PDB entry 5JM8 | X-ray diffraction, 2.20 A resolution | chains A and C of the 4 polymer chains in the assembly

[Chain A (and C)]
Molecule: Aerobactin synthase IucA
Organism: Klebsiella pneumoniae subsp. pneumoniae
Notes: chain C of this document is another copy of the same molecule, construct and numbering; everything in this record applies to it too
Reference sequence: A0A0X9V8F4 (A0A0X9V8F4_KLEPN); residue numbers follow UniProt; this construct covers 1-574
Sequence (576 residues; numbered -1 to 574; the number before each row is that of its first residue; numbers below 1 keep their minus sign (Gly-1 is residue -1)):
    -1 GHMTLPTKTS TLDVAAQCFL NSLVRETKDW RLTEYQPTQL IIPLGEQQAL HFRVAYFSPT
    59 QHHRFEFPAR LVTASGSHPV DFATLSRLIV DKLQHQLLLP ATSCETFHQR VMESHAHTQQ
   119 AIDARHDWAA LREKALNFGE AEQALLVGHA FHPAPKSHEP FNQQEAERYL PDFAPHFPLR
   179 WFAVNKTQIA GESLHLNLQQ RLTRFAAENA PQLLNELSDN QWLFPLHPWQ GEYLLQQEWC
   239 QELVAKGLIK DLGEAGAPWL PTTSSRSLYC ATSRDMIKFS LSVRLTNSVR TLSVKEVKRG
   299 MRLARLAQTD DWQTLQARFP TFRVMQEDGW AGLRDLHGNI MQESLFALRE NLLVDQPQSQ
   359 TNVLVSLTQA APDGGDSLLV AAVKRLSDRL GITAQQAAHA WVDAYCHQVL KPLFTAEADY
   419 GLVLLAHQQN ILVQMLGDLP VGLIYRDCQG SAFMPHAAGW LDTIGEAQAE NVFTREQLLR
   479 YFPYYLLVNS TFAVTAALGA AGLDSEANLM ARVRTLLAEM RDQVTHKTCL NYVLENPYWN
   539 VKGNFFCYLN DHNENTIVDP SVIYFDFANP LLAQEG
Disordered / not traced: -1 to 8, 550-557, 573-574 (chain C: -1 to 8, 550-560, 572-574)
Construct notes: expression tag (-1 to 0)
Ion coordination: Mg2+: Gln427, Asn428, Asp445 (together with ATP)
Ligand contacts: ATP (adenosine-5'-triphosphate): Leu143, Gly146, His147, Pro153, Thr261, Ser262, Arg264, Ser265, Lys276, Leu283, Thr284, Arg288, Arg347, Val363, His425, Gln426, Gln427, Asn428, Arg444, Asp445, Gln447, Asn487
Reported in the primary citation:
  - binding site for ATP: His147, Ser262, Arg264, Ser265, Lys276, Arg288, Arg347, His425, Asn487
  - conformationally variable residues (order/disorder transition, side-chain flip): Val281 to Arg288, His425
  - Mg2+ coordination: Gln427, Asn428, Asp445
  - binding site for ATP: Thr284 (proposed by the authors, not directly observed)
  - binding site for ATP: Gln447 (from molecular simulation)

[Interface between chain A and chain C]
Residue-residue contacts (11):
  Ala122(A) with Ala122(C); His124(C)
  His124(A) with Ala122(C); Glu165(C); Phe171(C)
  Ala128(A) with His174(C)
  Glu131(A) with His174(C), salt bridge
  Glu165(A) with His124(C)
  Phe171(A) with His124(C)
  His174(A) with Ala128(C); Glu131(C), salt bridge
Also at the interface, not in a pair above, chain A (8 interface residues in all): Asp121

[In short]
8 residues of chain A and 7 residues of chain C are in contact; the contacts include 2 salt bridges. Its one
salt-bridged contact is Glu131(A)-His174(C). Bound to chain A: ATP. From the paper: a binding site for ATP at
His147(A), Ser262(A) and Arg264(A) among others; Mg2+ coordination by Gln427(A), Asn428(A) and Asp445(A).
Both chains are Aerobactin synthase IucA (Klebsiella pneumoniae subsp. pneumoniae). Entry 5JM8 (The structure
of ATP-bound aerobactin synthetase IucA from a hypervirulent pathotype of Klebsiella pneumoniae) was
determined by X-ray diffraction, deposited together with 5JM7.
